PDB entry 5VHI | electron microscopy, 6.80 A resolution (low resolution: residue-level contacts below are approximate; hydrogen-bond / salt-bridge calls are withheld) | chains E and F of the 19 polymer chains in the assembly

# Chain E
Molecule: 26S proteasome regulatory subunit 10B
Source organism: Homo sapiens
UniProtKB: P62333 (PRS10_HUMAN); numbering as in UniProt (aligned over 11-389)
Sequence (379 residues; row label = number of the first residue in the row):
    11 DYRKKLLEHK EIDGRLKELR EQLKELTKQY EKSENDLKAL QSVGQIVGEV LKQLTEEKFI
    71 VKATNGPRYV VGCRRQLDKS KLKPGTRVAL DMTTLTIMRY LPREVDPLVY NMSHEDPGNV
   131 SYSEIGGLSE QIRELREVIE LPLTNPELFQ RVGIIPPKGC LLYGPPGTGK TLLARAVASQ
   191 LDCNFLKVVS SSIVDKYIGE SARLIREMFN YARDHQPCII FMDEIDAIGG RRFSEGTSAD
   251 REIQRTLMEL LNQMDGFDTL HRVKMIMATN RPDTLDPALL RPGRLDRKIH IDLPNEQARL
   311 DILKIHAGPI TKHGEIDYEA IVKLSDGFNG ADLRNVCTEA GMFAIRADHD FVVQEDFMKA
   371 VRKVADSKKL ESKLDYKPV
Not modelled in the structure: 115-166, 206-208, 241-247, 384-389
UniProt features mapped onto this chain:
  - binding site (ATP): Gly174 to Thr181
  - modified residue: Lys72 (N6-acetyllysine), Lys206 (N6-acetyllysine), Ser244 (Phosphoserine)

# Chain F
Molecule: 26S proteasome regulatory subunit 6A
Source organism: Homo sapiens
UniProtKB: P17980 (PRS6A_HUMAN); residues 53-432 here = UniProt positions 53-432
Sequence (380 residues; each row starts with the number of its first residue):
    53 KIMKSEVLRV THELQAMKDK IKENSEKIKV NKTLPYLVSN VIELLDVDPN DQEEDGANID
   113 LDSQRKGKCA VIKTSTRQTY FLPVIGLVDA EKLKPGDLVG VNKDSYLILE TLPTEYDSRV
   173 KAMEVDERPT EQYSDIGGLD KQIQELVEAI VLPMNHKEKF ENLGIQPPKG VLMYGPPGTG
   233 KTLLARACAA QTKATFLKLA GPQLVQMFIG DGAKLVRDAF ALAKEKAPSI IFIDELDAIG
   293 TKRFDSEKAG DREVQRTMLE LLNQLDGFQP NTQVKVIAAT NRVDILDPAL LRSGRLDRKI
   353 EFPMPNEEAR ARIMQIHSRK MNVSPDVNYE ELARCTDDFN GAQCKAVCVE AGMIALRRGA
   413 TELTHEDYME GILEVQAKKK
Not modelled in the structure: 102-115, 180-190, 429-432
UniProt features mapped onto this chain:
  - binding site (ATP): Gly227 to Thr234
  - modified residue: Ser376 (Phosphoserine)

# Chain E / chain F interface
Pairs across the interface (82; chain E residue first):
  Asp23(E) - Lys53(F)
  Asp23(E) - Lys56(F)
  Leu26(E) - Lys56(F)
  Arg30(E) - Val59(F)
  Leu33(E) - Leu66(F)
  Leu36(E) - Lys70(F)
  Thr37(E) - Leu66(F)
  Thr37(E) - Lys70(F)
  Tyr40(E) - Lys70(F)
  Glu41(E) - Met69(F)
  Glu44(E) - Met69(F)
  Glu44(E) - Ile73(F)
  Glu44(E) - Asn76(F)
  Asp46(E) - Gly138(F)
  Leu47(E) - Lys79(F)
  Leu47(E) - Ile80(F)
  Ala49(E) - Ile137(F)
  Leu50(E) - Ile137(F)
  Leu50(E) - Gly138(F)
  Leu50(E) - Leu159(F)
  Val53(E) - Ser157(F)
  Gly54(E) - Asp156(F)
  Gln55(E) - Tyr132(F)
  Gln55(E) - Phe133(F)
  Ile56(E) - Thr131(F)
  Ile56(E) - Tyr132(F)
  Ile56(E) - Phe133(F)
  Val57(E) - Thr131(F)
  Val57(E) - Tyr132(F)
  Val57(E) - Phe133(F)
  Thr74(E) - Thr131(F)
  Asn75(E) - Arg129(F)
  Ala99(E) - Phe133(F)
  Met102(E) - Asp156(F)
  Arg109(E) - Lys120(F)
  Arg109(E) - Phe133(F)
  Arg109(E) - Pro135(F)
  Tyr110(E) - Asp98(F)
  Tyr110(E) - Val99(F)
  Leu111(E) - Cys121(F)
  Leu111(E) - Phe133(F)
  Pro112(E) - Leu96(F)
  Pro112(E) - Asp98(F)
  Glu114(E) - Leu96(F)
  Thr181(E) - Asp318(F)
  Leu182(E) - Asp318(F)
  Arg185(E) - Asp318(F)
  Arg185(E) - Gly319(F)
  Arg185(E) - Arg344(F)
  Phe195(E) - Phe320(F)
  Lys197(E) - Asn315(F)
  Val199(E) - Arg308(F)
  Ser200(E) - Leu311(F)
  Ser201(E) - Arg304(F)
  Ser201(E) - Arg308(F)
  Ser202(E) - Arg308(F)
  Val204(E) - Ile261(F)
  Val204(E) - Arg304(F)
  Asp205(E) - Ile261(F)
  Asp205(E) - Gly262(F)
  Asp205(E) - Arg308(F)
  Glu234(E) - Leu311(F)
  Ala237(E) - Arg304(F)
  Ile238(E) - Arg304(F)
  Ala249(E) - Glu299(F)
  Pro319(E) - Glu213(F)
  Pro319(E) - Asn214(F)
  Pro319(E) - Gly216(F)
  Ile320(E) - Leu215(F)
  Ala341(E) - Arg344(F)
  Asp342(E) - Leu343(F)
  Arg344(E) - Gln218(F)
  Arg344(E) - Ser345(F)
  Asn345(E) - Arg344(F)
  Asn345(E) - Ser345(F)
  Asn345(E) - Asp349(F)
  Thr348(E) - Gln218(F)
  Gly351(E) - Ile217(F)
  Met352(E) - Arg350(F)
  Lys378(E) - Leu343(F)
  Lys378(E) - Lys351(F)
  Glu381(E) - Lys351(F)
Interface residues without a listed pair, chain E (61 interface residues in all): His19, Gln39, Ser43, Arg97, Glu210, Thr321, Glu349, Ile355
Interface residues without a listed pair, chain F (53 interface residues in all): Glu95, Gln130, Leu139, Val140, Pro220, Glu305

# Overview
61 residues of chain E and 53 residues of chain F are in contact. Curated annotation (UniProt) lists 8
ATP-binding residues on chain E; 8 ATP-binding residues on chain F.
Chain E is 26S proteasome regulatory subunit 10B and chain F is 26S proteasome regulatory subunit 6A, both
from Homo sapiens; the structure, Conformational Landscape of the p28-Bound Human Proteasome Regulatory
Particle, was determined by electron microscopy, deposited together with 5VGZ, 5VHF, 5VHH, 5VHJ, 5VHM, 5VHN
and 5 further entries.
